PDB entry 5G3J | X-ray diffraction, 2.40 A resolution | chains A and B

[Chain A]
Molecule: Glucocorticoid receptor
From: Homo sapiens
Notes: fragment: ligand binding domain, residues 500-777
UniProt: P04150 (GCR_HUMAN); numbering as in UniProt (aligned over 500-777)
Chain sequence (280 residues; numbered 498 to 777; the number before each row is that of its first residue):
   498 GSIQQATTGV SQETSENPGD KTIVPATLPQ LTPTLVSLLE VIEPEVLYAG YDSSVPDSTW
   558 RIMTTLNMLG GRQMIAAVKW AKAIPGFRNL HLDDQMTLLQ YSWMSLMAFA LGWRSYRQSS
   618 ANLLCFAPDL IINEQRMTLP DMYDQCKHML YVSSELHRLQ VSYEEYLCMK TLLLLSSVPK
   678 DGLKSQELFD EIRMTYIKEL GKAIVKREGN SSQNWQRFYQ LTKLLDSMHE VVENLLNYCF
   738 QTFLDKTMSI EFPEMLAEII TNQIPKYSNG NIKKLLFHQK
Not modelled in the structure: 498-528, 777
Differences from the reference sequence: expression tag (498-499); engineered mutation Asp517 (Asn in P04150), Met571 (Val in P04150), Ser602 (Phe in P04150), Asp638 (Cys in P04150)
Residues lining bound ligands:
  - CPS (3-[(3-cholamidopropyl)dimethylammonio]-1-propanesulfonate): Thr556, Trp557, Met560, Asp638, Asp641, Gln642, Tyr735, Gln738, Thr739, Met745, Ile747
  - E7T (5-[[(1S,2R,4R)-4-ethyl-6,7-bis(fluoranyl)-2,5-bis(oxidanyl)-2-(trifluoromethyl)-3,4-dihydro-1H-naphthalen-1-yl]amino]-1H-quinolin-2-one): Met560, Leu563, Asn564, Leu566, Gly567, Gln570, Trp600, Met601, Met604, Ala605, Leu608, Arg611, Phe623, Met639, Gln642, Cys643, Met646, Tyr735, Cys736, Thr739, Phe749, Leu753

[Chain B]
Molecule: Nuclear receptor coactivator 2
UniProt: Q15596 (NCOA2_HUMAN); residue numbers follow UniProt; this construct covers 740-753
Chain sequence (14 residues; each row starts with the number of its first residue):
   740 KENALLRYLL DKDD
Not modelled in the structure: 740

[Chain A / chain B interface]
Pairs across the interface - 28 pairs, chain A then chain B:
  Ile572(A) - Leu748(B)  hydrophobic
  Val575(A) - Leu745(B)  hydrophobic
  Val575(A) - Leu748(B)  hydrophobic
  Val575(A) - Leu749(B)  hydrophobic
  Lys576(A) - Asp753(B)
  Lys579(A) - Leu748(B)  hydrogen bond (side chain-backbone)
  Lys579(A) - Leu749(B)  hydrogen bond (side chain-backbone)
  Lys579(A) - Lys751(B)  hydrogen bond (side chain-backbone)
  Lys579(A) - Asp753(B)  hydrogen bond (side chain-backbone)
  Arg585(A) - Leu749(B)  hydrogen bond (side chain-backbone)
  Leu589(A) - Leu749(B)  hydrophobic
  Leu589(A) - Asp750(B)
  Gln592(A) - Leu749(B)
  Met593(A) - Asn742(B)
  Met593(A) - Leu745(B)
  Met593(A) - Arg746(B)
  Met593(A) - Leu749(B)  hydrophobic
  Leu596(A) - Leu749(B)  hydrophobic
  Gln597(A) - Asn742(B)  hydrogen bond
  Gln597(A) - Leu745(B)
  Glu751(A) - Leu744(B)
  Met752(A) - Leu744(B)
  Met752(A) - Leu745(B)  hydrophobic
  Glu755(A) - Asn742(B)  hydrogen bond (backbone-side chain)
  Glu755(A) - Ala743(B)
  Glu755(A) - Leu744(B)  hydrogen bond (side chain-backbone)
  Glu755(A) - Leu745(B)  hydrogen bond (side chain-backbone)
  Asn759(A) - Asn742(B)  hydrogen bond
Interface residues without a listed pair, chain A (16 interface residues in all): Phe584, Asp590

[Overview]
The interface between chain A and chain B involves 16 residues on one side and 10 on the other; the contacts
include 10 hydrogen bonds. Among the polar pairs are Lys579(A)-Leu748(B), Lys579(A)-Leu749(B) and
Lys579(A)-Lys751(B). Ligands of chain A: compound CPS and compound E7T.
Chain A is Glucocorticoid receptor (Homo sapiens) and chain B is Nuclear receptor coactivator 2; the
structure, Discovery of New Selective Glucocorticoid Receptor Agonist Leads, was determined by X-ray
diffraction.
